8I7R - chains Ff and Fg of the 450 polymer chains in the assembly; structure by electron microscopy, 6.50 A resolution (low resolution: residue-level contacts below are approximate; hydrogen-bond / salt-bridge calls are withheld).

== Chain Ff (and Fg) ==
Molecule: Tektin-5
From: Mus musculus
Notes: chain Fg of this document is another copy of the same molecule, construct and numbering; everything in this record applies to it too
UniProt: G5E8A8 (TEKT5_MOUSE); numbering as in UniProt (aligned over 1-557)
Chain sequence (557 residues; each row starts with the number of its first residue):
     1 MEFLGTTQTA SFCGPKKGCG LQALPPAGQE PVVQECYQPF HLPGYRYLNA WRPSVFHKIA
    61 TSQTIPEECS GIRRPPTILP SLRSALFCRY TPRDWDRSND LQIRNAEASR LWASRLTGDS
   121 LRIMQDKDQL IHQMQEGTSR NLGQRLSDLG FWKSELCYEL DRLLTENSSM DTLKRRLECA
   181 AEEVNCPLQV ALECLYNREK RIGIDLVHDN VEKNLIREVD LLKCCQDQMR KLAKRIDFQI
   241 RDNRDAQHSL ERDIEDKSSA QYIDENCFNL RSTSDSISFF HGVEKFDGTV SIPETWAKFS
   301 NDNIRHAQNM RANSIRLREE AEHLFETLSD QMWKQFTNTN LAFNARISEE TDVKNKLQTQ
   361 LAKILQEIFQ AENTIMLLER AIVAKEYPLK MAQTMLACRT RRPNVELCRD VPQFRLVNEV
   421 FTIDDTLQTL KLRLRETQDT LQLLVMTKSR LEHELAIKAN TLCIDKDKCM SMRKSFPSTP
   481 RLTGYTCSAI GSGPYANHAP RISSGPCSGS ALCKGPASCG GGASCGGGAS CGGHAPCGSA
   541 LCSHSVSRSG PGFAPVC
Unresolved in the structure: 1-84, 478-557 (chain Fg: 1-143, 270-292, 478-557)
Curated features (UniProtKB/Swiss-Prot):
  - region: C507 to L541 (6 X 6 AA approximate tandem repeats of C-[GSK]-G-[GSPH]-A-[SLP])

== Interface between chain Ff and chain Fg ==
Residue-residue contacts - 72 pairs, chain Ff then chain Fg:
  L86(Ff) - H208(Fg)
  F87(Ff) - R201(Fg)
  F87(Ff) - L206(Fg)
  F87(Ff) - V207(Fg)
  F87(Ff) - H208(Fg)
  C88(Ff) - L206(Fg)
  C88(Ff) - V207(Fg)
  C88(Ff) - H208(Fg)
  R89(Ff) - H208(Fg)
  Y90(Ff) - I204(Fg)
  Y90(Ff) - L206(Fg)
  Y90(Ff) - V207(Fg)
  Y90(Ff) - R346(Fg)
  W95(Ff) - I204(Fg)
  N99(Ff) - V353(Fg)
  Q102(Ff) - Q360(Fg)
  Q102(Ff) - R450(Fg)
  A106(Ff) - Q360(Fg)
  R110(Ff) - K363(Fg)
  R110(Ff) - E367(Fg)
  A113(Ff) - E367(Fg)
  R115(Ff) - R433(Fg)
  L116(Ff) - R433(Fg)
  L116(Ff) - T437(Fg)
  L116(Ff) - T440(Fg)
  T117(Ff) - Q370(Fg)
  D119(Ff) - R433(Fg)
  S120(Ff) - R433(Fg)
  I123(Ff) - R433(Fg)
  K127(Ff) - A381(Fg)
  K127(Ff) - K385(Fg)
  K127(Ff) - L430(Fg)
  M134(Ff) - E419(Fg)
  T138(Ff) - L416(Fg)
  N141(Ff) - P412(Fg)
  N141(Ff) - R415(Fg)
  R145(Ff) - E406(Fg)
  R145(Ff) - C408(Fg)
  D256(Ff) - P403(Fg)
  D256(Ff) - N404(Fg)
  S259(Ff) - P403(Fg)
  A260(Ff) - P403(Fg)
  A260(Ff) - E406(Fg)
  I263(Ff) - R401(Fg)
  I263(Ff) - P403(Fg)
  D264(Ff) - R402(Fg)
  D275(Ff) - K390(Fg)
  S276(Ff) - K390(Fg)
  I277(Ff) - Y387(Fg)
  I277(Ff) - K390(Fg)
  S278(Ff) - K390(Fg)
  S278(Ff) - Q393(Fg)
  S278(Ff) - T394(Fg)
  F279(Ff) - Q393(Fg)
  F280(Ff) - Q393(Fg)
  F280(Ff) - T394(Fg)
  F280(Ff) - A397(Fg)
  V283(Ff) - L396(Fg)
  V283(Ff) - A397(Fg)
  F286(Ff) - T400(Fg)
  G288(Ff) - L407(Fg)
  T289(Ff) - L407(Fg)
  T289(Ff) - C408(Fg)
  T289(Ff) - R409(Fg)
  V290(Ff) - R409(Fg)
  S291(Ff) - V405(Fg)
  S291(Ff) - L407(Fg)
  S291(Ff) - C408(Fg)
  S291(Ff) - R409(Fg)
  I292(Ff) - R409(Fg)
  P293(Ff) - C408(Fg)
  P293(Ff) - R409(Fg)
Interface residues without a listed pair, chain Ff (47 interface residues in all): D96, I103, I131, C267, S272, H281
Interface residues without a listed pair, chain Fg (46 interface residues in all): E212, K356, P388, M391, C398, D410, V411, E436

== Summary ==
47 residues of chain Ff face 46 of chain Fg across their interface.
Chain Ff and chain Fg are both Tektin-5 (Mus musculus); the structure, In situ structure of axonemal doublet
microtubules in mouse sperm with 48-nm repeat, was determined by electron microscopy together with 8I7O from
the same study.
